Entry 4OXK (X-ray diffraction, 1.84 A resolution); this record covers chains B and D of the 4 polymer chains in the assembly.

[Chain B (and D)]
Molecule: Enoyl-[acyl-carrier-protein] reductase [NADH]
From: Mycobacterium tuberculosis
Notes: EC 1.3.1.9; chain D of this document is another copy of the same molecule, construct and numbering; everything in this record applies to it too
Reference sequence: P0A5Y6 (INHA_MYCTU); residues 1-269 here = UniProt positions 1-269
Sequence (289 residues; row label = number of the first residue in the row; numbers below 1 keep their minus sign (Met-19 is residue -19)):
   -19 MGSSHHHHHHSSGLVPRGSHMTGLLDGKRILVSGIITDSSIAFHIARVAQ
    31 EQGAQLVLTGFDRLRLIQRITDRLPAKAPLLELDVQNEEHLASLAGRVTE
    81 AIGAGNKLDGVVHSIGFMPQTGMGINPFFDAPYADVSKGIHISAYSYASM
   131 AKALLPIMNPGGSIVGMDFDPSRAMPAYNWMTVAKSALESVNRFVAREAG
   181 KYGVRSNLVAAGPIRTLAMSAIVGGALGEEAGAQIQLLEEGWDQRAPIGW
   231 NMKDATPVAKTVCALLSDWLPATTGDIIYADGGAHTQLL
Disordered / not traced: -19 to 2, 205-206 (chain D: -19 to 2)
Construct notes: expression tag (-19 to 0)
Small-molecule neighbours:
  - 1S5 (5-(4-amino-2-methylphenoxy)-2-hexyl-4-hydroxy-1-methylpyridinium): Gly96, Phe97, Met98, Met103, Phe149, Met155, Pro156, Tyr158, Met161, Lys165, Pro193, Ile194, Ala198, Met199, Ala201, Ile202, Leu218
  - 3,6,9,12,15-pentaoxaoctadecan-17-amine (2NV), molecule 1: Ala157, Ile202, Gln214, Leu217, Leu218
  - 3,6,9,12,15-pentaoxaoctadecan-17-amine (2NV), molecule 2: Leu217, Leu218, Gly221, Trp222, Arg225
  - NAD (nicotinamide-adenine-dinucleotide): Gly14, Ile15, Ile16, Ser20, Ile21, Ala22, Phe41, Leu63, Asp64, Val65, Gln66, Ser94, Ile95, Gly96, Phe97, Ile122, Met147, Asp148, Phe149, Tyr158, Met161, Lys165, Ala191, Gly192, Pro193, Ile194, Thr196, Leu197, Ala198
What the authors report for this chain:
  - binding site for 1S5: Ile202, Ile215

[How chain B and chain D interact]
Residue-residue contacts (70; chain B residue first):
  Leu4(B) - Leu4(D)  hydrophobic
  Leu4(B) - Trp249(D)  hydrophobic
  Val28(B) - Trp249(D)  hydrophobic
  Gln32(B) - Trp249(D)
  Arg173(B) - Thr266(D)
  Arg173(B) - Gln267(D)  hydrogen bond (backbone-side chain)
  Ala176(B) - Pro227(D)
  Arg177(B) - Gln267(D)  hydrogen bond
  Arg177(B) - Leu269(D)  hydrogen bond (side chain-backbone)
  Gly180(B) - Pro227(D)
  Pro227(B) - Ala176(D)
  Pro227(B) - Gly180(D)
  Pro227(B) - Thr254(D)
  Ile228(B) - Gly183(D)
  Ile228(B) - Val184(D)
  Ile228(B) - Pro251(D)
  Ile228(B) - Ala252(D)  hydrophobic
  Ile228(B) - Thr254(D)
  Trp230(B) - Ala252(D)  hydrophobic
  Pro237(B) - Pro251(D)  hydrophobic
  Pro237(B) - Ala252(D)  hydrophobic
  Lys240(B) - Asp248(D)
  Lys240(B) - Trp249(D)
  Lys240(B) - Pro251(D)
  Thr241(B) - Trp249(D)
  Thr241(B) - Leu250(D)
  Ala244(B) - Trp249(D)
  Ala244(B) - Leu250(D)  hydrophobic
  Asp248(B) - Lys240(D)  hydrogen bond (backbone-side chain)
  Trp249(B) - Leu4(D)  hydrophobic
  Trp249(B) - Val28(D)  hydrophobic
  Trp249(B) - Gln32(D)
  Trp249(B) - Lys240(D)
  Trp249(B) - Thr241(D)
  Trp249(B) - Ala244(D)
  Leu250(B) - Thr241(D)
  Leu250(B) - Ala244(D)  hydrophobic
  Pro251(B) - Ile228(D)
  Pro251(B) - Pro237(D)  hydrophobic
  Ala252(B) - Ile228(D)  hydrophobic
  Ala252(B) - Pro237(D)  hydrophobic
  Ala252(B) - Tyr259(D)
  Ala252(B) - Ala260(D)
  Ala252(B) - Asp261(D)  hydrogen bond (backbone-backbone)
  Ala252(B) - Gly262(D)  hydrogen bond (backbone-backbone)
  Ala252(B) - Gly263(D)
  Thr253(B) - Tyr259(D)  hydrogen bond (side chain-backbone)
  Thr254(B) - Pro227(D)
  Thr254(B) - Gly262(D)
  Thr254(B) - Gly263(D)
  Thr254(B) - Thr266(D)
  Gly255(B) - Thr266(D)
  Asp256(B) - Tyr259(D)
  Asp256(B) - His265(D)  salt bridge
  Tyr259(B) - Ala252(D)
  Tyr259(B) - Thr253(D)  hydrogen bond (backbone-side chain)
  Tyr259(B) - Asp256(D)
  Ala260(B) - Ala252(D)
  Asp261(B) - Ala252(D)  hydrogen bond (backbone-backbone)
  Gly262(B) - Ala252(D)  hydrogen bond (backbone-backbone)
  Gly262(B) - Thr254(D)
  Gly263(B) - Ala252(D)
  Gly263(B) - Thr254(D)
  His265(B) - Asp256(D)  salt bridge
  Thr266(B) - Arg173(D)
  Thr266(B) - Thr254(D)
  Thr266(B) - Gly255(D)
  Gln267(B) - Arg173(D)  hydrogen bond (side chain-backbone)
  Gln267(B) - Arg177(D)  hydrogen bond
  Leu269(B) - Arg177(D)  hydrogen bond (backbone-side chain)
Also at the interface, not in a pair above, chain B (36 interface residues in all): Val184, Arg185, Cys243, Ile258
Also at the interface, not in a pair above, chain D (37 interface residues in all): Arg185, Trp230, Cys243, Ile258

[Overview]
The interface between chain B and chain D involves 36 residues on one side and 37 on the other, with 13
hydrogen bonds and 2 salt bridges. Polar contacts include Asp256(B)-His265(D), Arg173(B)-Gln267(D) and
Arg177(B)-Gln267(D). Chain B binds NAD, compound 1S5 and 3,6,9,12,15-pentaoxaoctadecan-17-amine. From the
paper: a binding site for 1S5 at Ile202(B) and Ile215(B).
Chain B and chain D are both Enoyl-[acyl-carrier-protein] reductase [NADH] (Mycobacterium tuberculosis); the
structure, Multiple binding modes of inhibitor PT155 to the Mycobacterium tuberculosis enoyl-ACP reductase
InhA within a tetramer, was determined by X-ray diffraction, deposited together with 4OHU, 4OXN, 4OXY and
4OYR.
